Entry 7U22 (X-ray diffraction, 3.87 A resolution); this record covers chains D and F of the 8 polymer chains in the assembly.

# Chain D
Protein: DNA-directed RNA polymerase subunit beta'
From: Mycobacterium tuberculosis
Notes: EC 2.7.7.6
UniProt: A0A045J9E2 (A0A045J9E2_MYCTX); residue numbers follow UniProt; this construct covers 1-1316
Amino-acid sequence (1316 residues; numbered 1 to 1316; the number before each row is that of its first residue):
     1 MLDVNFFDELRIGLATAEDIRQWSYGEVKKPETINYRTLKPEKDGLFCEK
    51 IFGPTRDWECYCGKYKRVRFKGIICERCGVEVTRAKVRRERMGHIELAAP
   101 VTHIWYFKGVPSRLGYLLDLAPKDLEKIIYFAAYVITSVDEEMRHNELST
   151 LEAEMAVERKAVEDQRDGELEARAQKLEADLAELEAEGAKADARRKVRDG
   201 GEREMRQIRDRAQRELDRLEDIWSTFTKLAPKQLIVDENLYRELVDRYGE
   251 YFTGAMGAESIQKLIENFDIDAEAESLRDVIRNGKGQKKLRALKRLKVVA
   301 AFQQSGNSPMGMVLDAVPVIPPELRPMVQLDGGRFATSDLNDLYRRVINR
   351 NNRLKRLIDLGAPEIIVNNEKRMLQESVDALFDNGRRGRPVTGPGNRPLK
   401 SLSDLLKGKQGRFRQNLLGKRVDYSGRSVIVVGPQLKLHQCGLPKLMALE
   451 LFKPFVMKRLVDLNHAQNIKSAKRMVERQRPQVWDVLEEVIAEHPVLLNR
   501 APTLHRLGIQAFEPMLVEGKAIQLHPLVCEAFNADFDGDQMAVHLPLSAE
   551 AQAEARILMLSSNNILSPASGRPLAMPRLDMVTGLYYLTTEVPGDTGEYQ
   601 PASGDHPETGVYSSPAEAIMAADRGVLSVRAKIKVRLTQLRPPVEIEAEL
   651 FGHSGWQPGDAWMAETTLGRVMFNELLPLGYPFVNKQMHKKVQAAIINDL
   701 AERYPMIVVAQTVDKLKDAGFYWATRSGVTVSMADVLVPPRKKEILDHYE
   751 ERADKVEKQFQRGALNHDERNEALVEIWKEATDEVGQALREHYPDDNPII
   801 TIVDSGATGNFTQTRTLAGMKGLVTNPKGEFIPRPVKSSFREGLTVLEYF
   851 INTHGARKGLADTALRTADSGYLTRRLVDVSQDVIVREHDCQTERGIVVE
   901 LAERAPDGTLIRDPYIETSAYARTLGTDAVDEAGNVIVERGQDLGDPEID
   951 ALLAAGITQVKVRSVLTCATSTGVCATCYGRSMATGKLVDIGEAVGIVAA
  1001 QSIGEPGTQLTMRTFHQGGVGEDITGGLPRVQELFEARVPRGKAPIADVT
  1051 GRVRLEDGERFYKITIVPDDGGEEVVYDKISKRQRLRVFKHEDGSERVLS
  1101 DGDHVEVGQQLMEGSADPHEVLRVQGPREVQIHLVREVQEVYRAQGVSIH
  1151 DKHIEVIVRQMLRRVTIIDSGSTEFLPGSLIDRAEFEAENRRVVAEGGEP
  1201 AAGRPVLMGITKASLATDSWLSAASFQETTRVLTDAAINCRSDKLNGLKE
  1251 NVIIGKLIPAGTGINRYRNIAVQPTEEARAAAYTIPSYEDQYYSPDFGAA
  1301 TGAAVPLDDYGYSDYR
Disordered / not traced: 1-2, 1012-1025, 1282-1316
Bound ions: Zn2+ site 1: Cys60, Cys62, Cys75, Cys78; Mg2+: Asp535, Asp537, Asp539; Zn2+ site 2: Cys891, Cys968, Cys975, Cys978

# Chain F
Protein: RNA polymerase sigma factor SigA
From: Mycobacterium tuberculosis
UniProt: A0A045HD00 (A0A045HD00_MYCTX); residues 1-528 here = UniProt positions 1-528
Amino-acid sequence (528 residues; numbered 1 to 528; the number before each row is that of its first residue):
     1 MAATKASTATDEPVKRTATKSPAASASGAKTGAKRTAAKSASGSPPAKRA
    51 TKPAARSVKPASAPQDTTTSTIPKRKTRAAAKSAAAKAPSARGHATKPRA
   101 PKDAQHEAATDPEDALDSVEELDAEPDLDVEPGEDLDLDAADLNLDDLED
   151 DVAPDADDDLDSGDDEDHEDLEAEAAVAPGQTADDDEEIAEPTEKDKASG
   201 DFVWDEDESEALRQARKDAELTASADSVRAYLKQIGKVALLNAEEEVELA
   251 KRIEAGLYATQLMTELSERGEKLPAAQRRDMMWICRDGDRAKNHLLEANL
   301 RLVVSLAKRYTGRGMAFLDLIQEGNLGLIRAVEKFDYTKGYKFSTYATWW
   351 IRQAITRAMADQARTIRIPVHMVEVINKLGRIQRELLQDLGREPTPEELA
   401 KEMDITPEKVLEIQQYAREPISLDQTIGDEGDSQLGDFIEDSEAVVAVDA
   451 VSFTLLQDQLQSVLDTLSEREAGVVRLRFGLTDGQPRTLDEIGQVYGVTR
   501 ERIRQIESKTMSKLRHPSRSQVLRDYLD
Disordered / not traced: 1-206, 428-429

# Interface between chain D and chain F
Pairs across the interface (83; chain D residue first):
  Glu32(D) - Arg367(F)  salt bridge
  Thr33(D) - Thr365(F)  hydrogen bond (side chain-backbone)
  Thr33(D) - Ile366(F)
  Ile34(D) - Ile366(F)  hydrophobic
  Tyr36(D) - Arg367(F)
  Tyr36(D) - Ile368(F)  hydrophobic
  Tyr36(D) - Pro369(F)
  Tyr36(D) - Met372(F)  hydrophobic
  Tyr36(D) - Tyr416(F)
  Arg37(D) - Tyr416(F)
  Arg67(D) - Gly484(F)
  Arg67(D) - Pro486(F)
  Arg69(D) - Gln485(F)
  Arg69(D) - Pro486(F)
  Ala132(D) - Ala223(F)  hydrophobic
  Val236(D) - Leu221(F)
  Asp237(D) - Lys217(F)  salt bridge
  Glu238(D) - Gln234(F)
  Glu238(D) - Lys237(F)  salt bridge
  Glu323(D) - Glu443(F)
  Pro326(D) - Leu423(F)
  Leu330(D) - Ile439(F)  hydrophobic
  Gly332(D) - Arg418(F)
  Arg334(D) - Arg418(F)
  Arg334(D) - Glu419(F)  hydrogen bond (side chain-backbone)
  Arg334(D) - Ile421(F)
  Phe335(D) - Pro420(F)
  Phe335(D) - Ile421(F)  hydrogen bond (backbone-backbone)
  Ala336(D) - Ile421(F)
  Ala336(D) - Leu423(F)
  Ala336(D) - Leu435(F)  hydrophobic
  Thr337(D) - Ile421(F)  hydrogen bond (backbone-backbone)
  Thr337(D) - Ser422(F)
  Thr337(D) - Leu423(F)  hydrogen bond (backbone-backbone)
  Ser338(D) - Leu423(F)
  Ser338(D) - Asp424(F)  hydrogen bond
  Asp339(D) - Ser422(F)  hydrogen bond
  Asp339(D) - Asp424(F)  hydrogen bond (backbone-side chain)
  Asp342(D) - Thr365(F)  hydrogen bond
  Arg345(D) - Gln362(F)  hydrogen bond (side chain-backbone)
  Arg345(D) - Arg364(F)  hydrogen bond (side chain-backbone)
  Arg345(D) - Thr365(F)  hydrogen bond
  Arg346(D) - Ala316(F)
  Asn349(D) - Gln362(F)
  Arg350(D) - Ala316(F)
  Arg350(D) - Asp319(F)  salt bridge
  Arg353(D) - Asp319(F)  salt bridge
  Arg353(D) - Gln322(F)
  Arg353(D) - Glu323(F)  salt bridge
  Arg353(D) - Gln362(F)  hydrogen bond
  Leu357(D) - Gln322(F)
  Leu357(D) - Leu326(F)  hydrophobic
  Leu357(D) - Ile329(F)  hydrophobic
  Leu360(D) - Leu326(F)  hydrophobic
  Gly361(D) - Lys292(F)  hydrogen bond (backbone-side chain)
  Ala362(D) - Ile329(F)  hydrophobic
  Pro363(D) - Asn293(F)
  Pro363(D) - Leu296(F)  hydrophobic
  Ile365(D) - Gln234(F)
  Ile365(D) - Glu297(F)
  Ile365(D) - Leu300(F)  hydrophobic
  Ile366(D) - Gln322(F)  hydrogen bond (backbone-side chain)
  Ile366(D) - Asn325(F)
  Asn369(D) - Tyr231(F)
  Asn369(D) - Gln322(F)
  Glu370(D) - Gln322(F)  hydrogen bond
  Arg372(D) - Ser227(F)  hydrogen bond (side chain-backbone)
  Arg372(D) - Tyr231(F)
  Met373(D) - Leu318(F)  hydrophobic
  Met373(D) - Asp319(F)
  Met373(D) - Gln322(F)
  Glu376(D) - Ser227(F)  hydrogen bond
  Arg397(D) - Ser422(F)  hydrogen bond
  Arg397(D) - Gln425(F)
  Lys400(D) - Asp424(F)
  Lys400(D) - Gln434(F)
  Gln410(D) - Asp432(F)  hydrogen bond
  Gln467(D) - Asp525(F)
  Asn468(D) - Tyr526(F)
  Ile469(D) - Ser452(F)
  Ile469(D) - Leu455(F)  hydrophobic
  Lys470(D) - Ser452(F)
  Lys473(D) - Val448(F)
Also at the interface, not in a pair above, chain D (59 interface residues in all): Asn35, Glu42, Lys86, Arg89, Lys127, Arg203, Met327, Val328, Gly333, Arg356, Arg387, Arg474
Also at the interface, not in a pair above, chain F (61 interface residues in all): Asp207, Glu208, Thr222, Ala225, Ala230, Arg330, Asp361, Ala363, His371, Gln415, Asp528

# Summary
Chain D and chain F form an interface of 59 and 61 residues respectively, with 20 hydrogen bonds and 6 salt
bridges. Polar contacts include Glu32(D)-Arg367(F), Asp237(D)-Lys217(F) and Glu238(D)-Lys237(F). Cys60(D),
Cys62(D), Cys75(D) and Cys78(D) form the Zn2+ site 1.
Here chain D is DNA-directed RNA polymerase subunit beta' and chain F is RNA polymerase sigma factor SigA,
both from Mycobacterium tuberculosis. Entry 7U22 (Mycobacterium tuberculosis RNA polymerase sigma A holoenzyme
open promoter complex containing UMN-7) was determined by X-ray diffraction.
